Entry 8W0G (electron microscopy, 3.80 A resolution); this record covers chains 5 and D of the 12 polymer chains in the assembly.

== Chain 5 (and D) ==
Protein: DNA replication licensing factor MCM5
Source organism: Homo sapiens
Notes: EC 3.6.4.12; chain D of this document is another copy of the same molecule, construct and numbering; everything in this record applies to it too
UniProtKB: P33992 (MCM5_HUMAN); numbering as in UniProt (aligned over 1-734)
Sequence (734 residues; each row starts with the number of its first residue):
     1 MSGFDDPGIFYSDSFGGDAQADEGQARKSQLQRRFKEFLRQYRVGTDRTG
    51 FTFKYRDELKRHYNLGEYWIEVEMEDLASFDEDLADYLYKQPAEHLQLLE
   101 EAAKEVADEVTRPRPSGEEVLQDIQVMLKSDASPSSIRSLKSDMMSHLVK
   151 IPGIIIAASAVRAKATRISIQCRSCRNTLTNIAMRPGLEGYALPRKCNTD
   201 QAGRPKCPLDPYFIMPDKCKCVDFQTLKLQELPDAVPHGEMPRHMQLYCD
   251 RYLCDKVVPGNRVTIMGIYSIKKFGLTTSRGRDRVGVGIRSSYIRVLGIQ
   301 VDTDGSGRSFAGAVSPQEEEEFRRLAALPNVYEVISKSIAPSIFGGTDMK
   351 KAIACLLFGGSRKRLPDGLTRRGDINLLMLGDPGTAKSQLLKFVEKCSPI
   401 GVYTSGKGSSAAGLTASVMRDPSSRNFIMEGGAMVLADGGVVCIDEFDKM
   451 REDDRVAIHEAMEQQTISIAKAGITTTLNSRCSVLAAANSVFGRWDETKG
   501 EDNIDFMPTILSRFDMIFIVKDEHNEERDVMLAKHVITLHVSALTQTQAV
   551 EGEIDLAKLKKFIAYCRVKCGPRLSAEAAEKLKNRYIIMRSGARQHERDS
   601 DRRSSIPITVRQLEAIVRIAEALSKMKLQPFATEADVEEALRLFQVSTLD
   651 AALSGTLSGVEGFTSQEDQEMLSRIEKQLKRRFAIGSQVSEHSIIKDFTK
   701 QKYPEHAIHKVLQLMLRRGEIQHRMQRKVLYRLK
Not modelled in the structure: 1, 12-25, 198-207, 273-291, 307-313, 491-506, 521-552, 594-606, 661-664, 685-689, 719-734
Metal / ion sites: Zn2+: C172, C175, C197
Residues lining bound ligands: ADP (adenosine-5'-diphosphate): R371, E463, R513, V610, R611, E614

== Chain 5 / chain D interface ==
Contacting residue pairs (8; chain 5 residue first):
  R173(5) with S174(D), hydrogen bond; C175(D); P208(D)
  S174(5) with R173(D); S174(D)
  P208(5) with R173(D); P208(D)
  L209(5) with L209(D), hydrophobic

== Summary ==
The interface between chain 5 and chain D involves 4 residues on one side and 5 on the other; the contacts
include 1 hydrogen bond. Its one hydrogen-bonded contact is R173(5)-S174(D). Ligands of chain 5: ADP. C172(5),
C175(5) and C197(5) form the Zn2+ site.
Both chains are DNA replication licensing factor MCM5 (Homo sapiens). Entry 8W0G (Cryo-EM structure of a human
MCM2-7 dimer) was determined by electron microscopy, deposited together with 8W0E, 8W0F, 8W0I and 9CAQ.
